PDB entry 2RI6 | X-ray diffraction, 1.68 A resolution | chain A

# Chain A
Molecule: 2-hydroxy-6-oxo-6-phenylhexa-2,4-dienoate hydrolase
Source organism: Burkholderia xenovorans
Notes: EC 3.7.1.-
UniProtKB: P47229 (BPHD_BURXL); residues 4-286 here = UniProt positions 4-286
Sequence (283 residues; row label = number of the first residue in the row):
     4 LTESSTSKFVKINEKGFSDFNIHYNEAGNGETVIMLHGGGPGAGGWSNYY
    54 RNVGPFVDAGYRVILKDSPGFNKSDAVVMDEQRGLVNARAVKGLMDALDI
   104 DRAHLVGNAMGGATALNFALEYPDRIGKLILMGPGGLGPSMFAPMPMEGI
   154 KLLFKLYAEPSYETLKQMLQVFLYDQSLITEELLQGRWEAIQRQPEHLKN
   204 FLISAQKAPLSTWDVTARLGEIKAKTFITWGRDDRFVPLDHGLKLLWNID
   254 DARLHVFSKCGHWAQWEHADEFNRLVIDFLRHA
Construct notes: engineered mutation Ala-112 (Ser in P47229)
UniProt features mapped onto this chain:
  - active site: His-265 (Proton acceptor)
  - binding site (substrate): Gly-42, Gly-43, Asn-51, Asn-111, Ser-180, Arg-190, Trp-266
  - mutagenesis: His-265 (H265A: Unable to catalyze the tautomerisation of HOPDA. Extremely low hydrolase activity; when associated with A-112)

# In short
Curated annotation (UniProt) lists active-site residue His-265, 7 substrate-binding residues and one
mutagenesis site.
Chain A is 2-hydroxy-6-oxo-6-phenylhexa-2,4-dienoate hydrolase (Burkholderia xenovorans); the structure,
Crystal Structure of S112A mutant of a C-C hydrolase, BphD from Burkholderia xenovorans LB400, was determined
by X-ray diffraction (same publication as 2PU5, 2PU7, 2PUH and 2PUJ).
